Entry 1W1I (X-ray diffraction, 3.03 A resolution); this record covers chains A and F of the 4 polymer chains in the assembly.

== Chain A ==
Molecule: Dipeptidyl peptidase IV
Organism: Homo sapiens
Notes: EC 3.4.14.5; fragment: extracellular domain 39 - 766
Reference sequence: P27487 (DPP4_HUMAN); residue numbers follow UniProt; this construct covers 39-766
Sequence (728 residues; row label = number of the first residue in the row):
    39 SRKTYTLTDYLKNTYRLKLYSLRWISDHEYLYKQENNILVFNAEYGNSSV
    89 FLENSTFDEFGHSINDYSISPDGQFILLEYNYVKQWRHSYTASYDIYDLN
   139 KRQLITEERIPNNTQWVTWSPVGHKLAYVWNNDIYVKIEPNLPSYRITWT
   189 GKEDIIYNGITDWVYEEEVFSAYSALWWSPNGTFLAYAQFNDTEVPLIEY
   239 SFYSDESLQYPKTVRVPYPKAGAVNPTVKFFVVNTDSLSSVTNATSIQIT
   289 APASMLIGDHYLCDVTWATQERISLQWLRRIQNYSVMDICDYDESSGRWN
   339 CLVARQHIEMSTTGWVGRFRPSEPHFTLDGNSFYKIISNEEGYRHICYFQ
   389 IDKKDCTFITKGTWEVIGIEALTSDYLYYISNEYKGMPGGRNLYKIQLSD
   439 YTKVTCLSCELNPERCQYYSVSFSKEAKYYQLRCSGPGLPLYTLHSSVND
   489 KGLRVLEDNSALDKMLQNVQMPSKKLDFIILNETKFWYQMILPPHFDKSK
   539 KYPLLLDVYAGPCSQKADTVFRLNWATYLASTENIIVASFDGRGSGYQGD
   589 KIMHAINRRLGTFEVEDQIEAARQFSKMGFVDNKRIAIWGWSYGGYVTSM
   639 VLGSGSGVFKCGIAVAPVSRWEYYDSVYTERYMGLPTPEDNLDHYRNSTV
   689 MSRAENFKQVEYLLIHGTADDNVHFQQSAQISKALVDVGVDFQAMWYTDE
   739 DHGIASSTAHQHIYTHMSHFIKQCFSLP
Cystine bridges: C328-C339, C385-C394, C444-C447, C454-C472, C649-C762
Covalently attached groups: glycan linked to N85, N229; N-acetylglucosamine (NAG) linked to N92, N150, N219, N281, N321, N520
UniProt features mapped onto this chain:
  - active site (Charge relay system): S630, D708, H740
  - glycosylation (N-linked (GlcNAc...) asparagine): N85, N92, N150, N219, N229, N281, N321, N520, N685
  - mutagenesis: N85 (N85A: Does not inhibit dipeptidyl peptidase activity, interaction with ADA and homodimer formation), N92 (N92A: Does not inhibit dipeptidyl peptidase activity, interaction with ADA and homodimer formation), N150 (N150A: Does not inhibit dipeptidyl peptidase activity, interaction with ADA and homodimer formation), E205 (E205K: Inhibits dipeptidyl peptidase activity), E206 (E206L: Inhibits dipeptidyl peptidase activity), N219 (N219A: Does not inhibit dipeptidyl peptidase activity, interaction with ADA and homodimer formation), N229 (N229A: Does not inhibit dipeptidyl peptidase activity, interaction with ADA and homodimer formation), N281 (N281A: Does not inhibit dipeptidyl peptidase activity, interaction with ADA and homodimer formation), N321 (N321A: Does not inhibit dipeptidyl peptidase activity, interaction with ADA and homodimer formation), N520 (N520A: Does not inhibit dipeptidyl peptidase activity, interaction with ADA and homodimer formation), N685 (N685A: Does not inhibit dipeptidyl peptidase activity, interaction with ADA and homodimer formation), H750 (H750A: Inhibits weakly homodimerization and dipeptidyl peptidase activity ...)
Reported in the primary citation:
  - post-translational modification sites: N229

== Chain F ==
Molecule: Adenosine deaminase
Organism: Bos taurus
Notes: EC 3.5.4.4
Reference sequence: P56658 (ADA_BOVIN); residues 1-357 here correspond to UniProt positions 0-356 (UniProt number = residue number - 1)
Sequence (357 residues; numbered 1 to 357; the number before each row is that of its first residue):
     1 MAQTPAFDKPKVELHVHLDGAIKPETILYYGKRRGIALPADTPEELLNII
    51 GMDKPLTLPDFLAKFDYYMPAIAGCRDAIKRIAYEFVEMKAKDGVVYVEV
   101 RYSPHLLANSKVEPIPWNQAEGDLTPDEVVSLVNQGLQEGERDFGVKVRS
   151 ILCCMRHQPSWSSEVVELCKKYREQTVVAIDLAGDETIEGSSLFPGHVQA
   201 YAEAVKSGVHRTVHAGEVGSANVVKEAVDTLKTERLGHGYHTLEDTTLYN
   251 RLRQENMHFEICPWSSYLTGAWKPDTEHAVIRFKNDQVNYSLNTDDPLIF
   301 KSTLDTDYQMTKKDMGFTEEEFKRLNINAAKSSFLPEDEKKELLDLLYKA
   351 YRMPSPA
Not modelled in the structure: 1-3, 356-357
Differences from the reference sequence: conflict D8 (Asn7 in P56658), K32 (Arg31 in P56658), R33 (Lys32 in P56658), L47 (Gln46 in P56658), T57 (Ser56 in P56658), D60 (Glu59 in P56658), D77 (Glu76 in P56658), I79 (Val78 in P56658), I261 (Val260 in P56658), A279 (Pro278 in P56658), I281 (Val280 in P56658), K313 (Asn312 in P56658), D314 (Glu313 in P56658); variant Q199 (Lys198 in P56658), T246 (Ala245 in P56658), R352 (Gly351 in P56658)
Bound ions: Zn2+: H15, H17, H214, D295
UniProt features mapped onto this chain:
  - binding site (Zn(2+)): D296

== Chain A / chain F interface ==
Contacting residue pairs (33):
  K267(A) - D77(F)
  Q286(A) - R76(F)
  Q286(A) - D77(F)  hydrogen bond
  T288(A) - R76(F)
  T288(A) - D77(F)
  T288(A) - K80(F)
  A289(A) - K80(F)
  P290(A) - K80(F)
  P290(A) - E139(F)
  A291(A) - K80(F)
  A291(A) - Y84(F)  hydrophobic
  A291(A) - E139(F)  hydrogen bond (backbone-side chain)
  S292(A) - Y84(F)
  S292(A) - E139(F)  hydrogen bond (backbone-side chain)
  S292(A) - R142(F)
  S292(A) - D143(F)
  L294(A) - D77(F)
  L294(A) - R81(F)  hydrogen bond (backbone-side chain)
  I295(A) - R81(F)
  I295(A) - Y84(F)  hydrophobic
  R336(A) - T125(F)
  R336(A) - D127(F)  salt bridge
  R336(A) - E128(F)
  N338(A) - Q135(F)
  N338(A) - Q175(F)
  C339(A) - Q135(F)  hydrogen bond (backbone-side chain)
  L340(A) - Q175(F)
  V341(A) - Q135(F)
  V341(A) - Q138(F)
  Q344(A) - E139(F)  hydrogen bond
  Q344(A) - R142(F)  hydrogen bond
  I346(A) - R142(F)
  I346(A) - D143(F)
Other interface residues (no listed pair), chain A (20 interface residues in all): T265, R317, Y322, S334
Other interface residues (no listed pair), chain F (18 interface residues in all): R33, E85, G136, Y172
From the paper, about this interface:
  - pairs named by the authors: R336(A)-D127(F)
  - interface residues, chain A: N338(A), C339(A), V341(A)
  - interface residues, chain F: T125(F)

== In short ==
20 residues of chain A and 18 residues of chain F are in contact, with 7 hydrogen bonds and 1 salt bridge.
Among the polar pairs are R336(A)-D127(F), Q286(A)-D77(F) and A291(A)-E139(F). The authors report a contact
between R336(A) and D127(F). From the paper: interface residues N338(A), C339(A) and T125(F) among others; a
modification site at N229(A).
Chain A is Dipeptidyl peptidase IV (Homo sapiens) and chain F is Adenosine deaminase (Bos taurus); the
structure, Crystal structure of dipeptidyl peptidase IV (DPPIV or CD26) in complex with adenosine deaminase,
was determined by X-ray diffraction.
